Entry 5XM1 (X-ray diffraction, 3.45 A resolution); this record covers chains G and J of the 10 polymer chains in the assembly.

# Chain G
Name: Histone H2A type 1-B
Organism: Mus musculus
UniProt: C0HKE1 (H2A1B_MOUSE); residues 0-129 here correspond to UniProt positions 1-130 (UniProt number = residue number + 1)
Amino-acid sequence (133 residues; numbered -3 to 129; the number before each row is that of its first residue; numbers below 1 keep their minus sign (Gly-3 is residue -3)):
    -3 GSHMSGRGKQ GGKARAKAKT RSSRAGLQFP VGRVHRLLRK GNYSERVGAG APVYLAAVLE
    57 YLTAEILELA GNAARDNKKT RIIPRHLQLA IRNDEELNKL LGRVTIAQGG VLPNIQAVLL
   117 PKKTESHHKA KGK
Disordered / not traced: -3 to 14, 119-129
Construct notes: expression tag (-3 to -1)

# Chain J
Molecule: 146-nt DNA strand
Organism: Homo sapiens
Sequence (146 nucleotides; each row starts with the number of its first residue):
   147 ATCAATATCC ACCTGCAGAT TCTACCAAAA GTGTATTTGG AAACTGCTCC ATCAAAAGGC
   207 ATGTTCAGCT GAATTCAGCT GAACATGCCT TTTGATGGAG CAGTTTCCAA ATACACTTTT
   267 GGTAGAATCT GCAGGTGGAT ATTGAT

# How chain G and chain J interact
Residue-residue contacts (11; chain G residue first):
  Lys15(G) - DG177(J)  phosphate contact
  Lys15(G) - DT178(J)  phosphate contact
  Thr16(G) - DG177(J)  sugar contact
  Arg17(G) - DG177(J)  salt bridge to the phosphate
  Arg20(G) - DT178(J)  salt bridge to the phosphate
  Arg29(G) - DA176(J)  phosphate contact
  Arg32(G) - DA175(J)  phosphate contact
  Arg32(G) - DA176(J)  salt bridge to the phosphate
  Arg42(G) - DT184(J)  hydrogen bond to the sugar
  Arg42(G) - DG185(J)  sugar contact
  Arg77(G) - DT166(J)  sugar contact
Other interface residues (no listed pair), chain G (9 interface residues in all): Gly28

# Overview
The interface between chain G and chain J involves 9 residues on one side and 7 on the other; the contacts
include 1 hydrogen bond and 3 salt bridges. Polar pairs include Arg42(G)-DT184(J), Arg17(G)-DG177(J) and
Arg20(G)-DT178(J).
Here chain G is Histone H2A type 1-B (Mus musculus) and chain J is a 146-nt DNA strand (Homo sapiens). Entry
5XM1 (The mouse nucleosome structure containing H2A, H2B type3-A, H3mm7, and H4) was determined by X-ray
diffraction together with 5XM0 from the same study.
